Entry 9GG5 (electron microscopy, 3.26 A resolution); this record covers chains B and C of the 4 polymer chains in the assembly.

# Chain B
Molecule: Guanine nucleotide-binding protein G(I)/G(S)/G(T) subunit beta-1
Source organism: Homo sapiens
UniProt: P62873 (GBB1_HUMAN); numbering as in UniProt (aligned over 1-340)
Chain sequence (340 residues; each row starts with the number of its first residue):
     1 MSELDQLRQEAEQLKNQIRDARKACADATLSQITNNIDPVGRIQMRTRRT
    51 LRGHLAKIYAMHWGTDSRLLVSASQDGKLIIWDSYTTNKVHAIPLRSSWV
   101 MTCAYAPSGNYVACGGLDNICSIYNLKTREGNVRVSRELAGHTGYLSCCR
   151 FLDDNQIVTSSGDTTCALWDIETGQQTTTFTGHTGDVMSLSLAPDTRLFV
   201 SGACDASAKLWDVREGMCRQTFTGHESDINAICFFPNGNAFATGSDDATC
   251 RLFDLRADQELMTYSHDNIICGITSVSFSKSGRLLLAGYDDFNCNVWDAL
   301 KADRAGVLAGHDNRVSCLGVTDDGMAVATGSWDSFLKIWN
Disordered / not traced: 1-2
Swiss-Prot annotation at these positions:
  - modified residue: Ser2 (N-acetylserine), His266 (Phosphohistidine)
  - natural variant: Leu30 (L30F: In MRD42; uncertain significance), Arg52 (R52G: In MRD42), Gly64 (G64V: In MRD42), Asp76 (D76E: In MRD42; D76G: In MRD42), Gly77 (G77S: In MRD42), Lys78 (K78R: In MRD42), Ile80 (I80N: In MRD42; I80T: In MRD42), His91 (H91R: In MRD42; uncertain significance), Ala92 (A92T: In MRD42), Pro94 (P94S: In MRD42), Leu95 (L95P: In MRD42), Arg96 (R96L: In MRD42), 5 further natural variant entries in UniProt

# Chain C
Molecule: Guanine nucleotide-binding protein G(I)/G(S)/G(O) subunit gamma-2
Source organism: Homo sapiens
UniProt: P59768 (GBG2_HUMAN); residues 1-71 here = UniProt positions 1-71
Chain sequence (71 residues; row label = number of the first residue in the row):
     1 MASNNTASIAQARKLVEQLKMEANIDRIKVSKAAADLMAYCEAHAKEDPL
    51 LTPVPASENPFREKKFFCAIL
Disordered / not traced: 1-9, 64-71
Swiss-Prot annotation at these positions:
  - modified residue: Ala2 (N-acetylalanine), Cys68 (Cysteine methyl ester)
  - lipidation: Cys68 (S-geranylgeranyl cysteine)

# Chain B / chain C interface
Contacting residue pairs (49; chain B residue first):
  Leu7(B) with Ala12(C), hydrophobic; Val16(C)
  Ala11(B) with Leu19(C), hydrophobic
  Ala21(B) with Arg27(C)
  Cys25(B) with Arg27(C); Lys29(C); Val30(C), hydrogen bond (backbone-backbone)
  Ala26(B) with Val30(C), hydrophobic
  Ala28(B) with Val30(C)
  Ile37(B) with Met38(C), hydrophobic
  Arg48(B) with Asn59(C); Phe61(C)
  Arg49(B) with Phe61(C)
  Ser84(B) with Phe61(C)
  Tyr85(B) with Pro60(C); Phe61(C)
  Arg219(B) with Glu22(C); Ile25(C)
  Gln220(B) with Ile25(C)
  Phe235(B) with Leu37(C), hydrophobic; Cys41(C), hydrophobic
  Pro236(B) with Tyr40(C)
  Asn237(B) with Leu37(C); Tyr40(C)
  Asp254(B) with Ala33(C)
  Arg256(B) with Arg27(C)
  Ala257(B) with Arg27(C); Ala33(C), hydrophobic
  Asp258(B) with Ile25(C); Arg27(C)
  Gln259(B) with Val30(C)
  Leu261(B) with Leu37(C), hydrophobic
  Ser279(B) with Asp48(C)
  Lys280(B) with Glu47(C); Asp48(C)
  Ser281(B) with Tyr40(C); Cys41(C), hydrogen bond (side chain-backbone); His44(C); Asp48(C), hydrogen bond (backbone-side chain)
  Leu300(B) with Cys41(C), hydrophobic
  Gly324(B) with Pro49(C); Leu50(C)
  Met325(B) with Leu50(C); Glu58(C); Pro60(C)
  Ala326(B) with Phe61(C), hydrophobic
  Val327(B) with Leu50(C), hydrophobic
  Asn340(B) with Asn59(C), hydrogen bond; Phe61(C)
Interface residues without a listed pair, chain B (46 interface residues in all): Glu10, Leu14, Asp27, Leu30, Ile33, Val40, Ile43, Met45, Asn239, Ala240, Gly282, Arg283, Leu284, Asp323, Ile338
Interface residues without a listed pair, chain C (30 interface residues in all): Met21, Ile28, Ser31, Ala34, Asp36, Ala45, Leu51, Arg62

# Summary
Chain B and chain C form an interface of 46 and 30 residues respectively; the contacts include 4 hydrogen
bonds. Polar pairs include Ser281(B)-Cys41(C), Ser281(B)-Asp48(C) and Asn340(B)-Asn59(C).
Here chain B is Guanine nucleotide-binding protein G(I)/G(S)/G(T) subunit beta-1 and chain C is Guanine
nucleotide-binding protein G(I)/G(S)/G(O) subunit gamma-2, both from Homo sapiens. Entry 9GG5 (Cryo-EM
structure of Thromboxane A2 receptor-miniGq protein complex bound to U46619) was determined by electron
microscopy.
